PDB entry 8OVX | electron microscopy, 3.40 A resolution | chains Y and Z of the 6 polymer chains in the assembly

# Chain Y
Protein: Inner kinetochore subunit NKP1
Organism: Saccharomyces cerevisiae
UniProt: Q12493 (NKP1_YEAST); numbering as in UniProt (aligned over 1-238)
Sequence (238 residues; row label = number of the first residue in the row):
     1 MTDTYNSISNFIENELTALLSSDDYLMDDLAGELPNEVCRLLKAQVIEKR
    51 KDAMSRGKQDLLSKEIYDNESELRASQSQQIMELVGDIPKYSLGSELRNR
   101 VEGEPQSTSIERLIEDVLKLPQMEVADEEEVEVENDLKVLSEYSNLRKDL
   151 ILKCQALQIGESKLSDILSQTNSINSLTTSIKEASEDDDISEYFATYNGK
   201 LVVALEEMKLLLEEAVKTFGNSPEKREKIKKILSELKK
Unresolved in the structure: 87-109, 124-135
UniProt features mapped onto this chain:
  - modified residue: Ser-222 (Phosphoserine)

# Chain Z
Protein: Inner kinetochore subunit NKP2
Organism: Saccharomyces cerevisiae
UniProt: Q06162 (NKP2_YEAST); numbering as in UniProt (aligned over 1-153)
Sequence (153 residues; each row starts with the number of its first residue):
     1 MNSEQLLHNYVSDSLLTTLISFQEFKQQLQSYTSDEQQLQHWYELLQARD
    51 ARVTSELEARIKQFFITLRSRLLRFLESEQLSHSLSLETLIDALYKINDL
   101 LQQRLQILDDAIQEKTSELAEFENMVRSPSAGDNAIPGLLQIIQSYINLL
   151 EEN
Unresolved in the structure: 73-85

# How chain Y and chain Z interact
Residue-residue contacts (86):
  Ser-7(Y) / Phe-64(Z)
  Phe-11(Y) / Phe-64(Z)  hydrophobic
  Glu-15(Y) / Arg-60(Z)  salt bridge
  Ala-18(Y) / Arg-60(Z)
  Ser-22(Y) / Arg-49(Z)  hydrogen bond (backbone-side chain)
  Tyr-25(Y) / Arg-49(Z)
  Tyr-25(Y) / Arg-52(Z)  hydrogen bond
  Leu-26(Y) / Arg-49(Z)
  Glu-33(Y) / Trp-42(Z)
  Glu-33(Y) / Leu-45(Z)
  Leu-34(Y) / Trp-42(Z)
  Glu-37(Y) / Tyr-32(Z)  hydrogen bond (backbone-side chain)
  Val-38(Y) / Leu-29(Z)  hydrophobic
  Val-38(Y) / Tyr-32(Z)  hydrophobic
  Arg-40(Y) / Tyr-32(Z)  hydrogen bond
  Leu-41(Y) / Leu-29(Z)  hydrophobic
  Leu-41(Y) / Tyr-32(Z)
  Gln-45(Y) / Gln-28(Z)
  Lys-49(Y) / Glu-24(Z)  salt bridge
  Lys-49(Y) / Gln-28(Z)
  Arg-50(Y) / Asp-13(Z)  hydrogen bond (side chain-backbone)
  Arg-50(Y) / Ser-14(Z)
  Arg-50(Y) / Leu-15(Z)  hydrogen bond (side chain-backbone)
  Arg-50(Y) / Leu-16(Z)
  Arg-50(Y) / Leu-19(Z)
  Arg-50(Y) / Ile-20(Z)
  Met-54(Y) / Tyr-10(Z)
  Met-54(Y) / Ser-14(Z)
  Gln-59(Y) / Tyr-10(Z)
  Leu-62(Y) / Leu-7(Z)  hydrophobic
  Leu-62(Y) / Tyr-10(Z)  hydrophobic
  Ile-66(Y) / Ser-3(Z)
  Ile-66(Y) / Leu-7(Z)  hydrophobic
  Asn-69(Y) / Leu-6(Z)
  Glu-70(Y) / Leu-68(Z)
  Glu-70(Y) / Arg-69(Z)  salt bridge
  Arg-74(Y) / Leu-72(Z)  hydrogen bond (side chain-backbone)
  Gln-77(Y) / Leu-72(Z)
  Ile-81(Y) / Leu-90(Z)  hydrophobic
  Met-82(Y) / Ser-86(Z)
  Met-82(Y) / Leu-90(Z)  hydrophobic
  Leu-84(Y) / Ile-97(Z)  hydrophobic
  Val-85(Y) / Leu-90(Z)  hydrophobic
  Val-85(Y) / Lys-96(Z)  hydrogen bond (backbone-side chain)
  Gly-86(Y) / Lys-96(Z)  hydrogen bond (backbone-side chain)
  Ile-110(Y) / Arg-104(Z)
  Gln-122(Y) / Ile-66(Z)
  Met-123(Y) / Arg-69(Z)
  Met-123(Y) / Ser-70(Z)  hydrogen bond (backbone-side chain)
  Met-123(Y) / Leu-72(Z)
  Val-139(Y) / Ile-91(Z)  hydrophobic
  Leu-140(Y) / Ser-70(Z)
  Glu-142(Y) / Ile-91(Z)
  Glu-142(Y) / Tyr-95(Z)  hydrogen bond
  Leu-146(Y) / Leu-94(Z)  hydrophobic
  Leu-146(Y) / Tyr-95(Z)  hydrophobic
  Leu-150(Y) / Ile-97(Z)  hydrophobic
  Leu-150(Y) / Asn-98(Z)
  Lys-153(Y) / Asn-98(Z)  hydrogen bond
  Lys-153(Y) / Gln-102(Z)
  Lys-153(Y) / Leu-105(Z)
  Leu-157(Y) / Leu-101(Z)  hydrophobic
  Leu-157(Y) / Leu-105(Z)  hydrophobic
  Gly-160(Y) / Leu-108(Z)
  Glu-161(Y) / Leu-108(Z)
  Leu-164(Y) / Ala-111(Z)  hydrophobic
  Leu-164(Y) / Ile-112(Z)  hydrophobic
  Ile-167(Y) / Ile-112(Z)  hydrophobic
  Ile-167(Y) / Lys-115(Z)
  Leu-168(Y) / Lys-115(Z)
  Thr-171(Y) / Lys-115(Z)
  Thr-171(Y) / Glu-118(Z)
  Ile-174(Y) / Leu-119(Z)  hydrophobic
  Ile-174(Y) / Phe-122(Z)  hydrophobic
  Asn-175(Y) / Glu-118(Z)
  Leu-177(Y) / Phe-122(Z)  hydrophobic
  Thr-178(Y) / Phe-122(Z)
  Ile-190(Y) / Met-125(Z)  hydrophobic
  Ser-191(Y) / Met-125(Z)
  Phe-194(Y) / Val-126(Z)  hydrophobic
  Phe-194(Y) / Ser-128(Z)  hydrogen bond (backbone-side chain)
  Ala-195(Y) / Ser-128(Z)  hydrogen bond (backbone-side chain)
  Asn-198(Y) / Gly-132(Z)
  Asn-198(Y) / Ala-135(Z)
  Val-202(Y) / Ala-135(Z)
  Leu-205(Y) / Leu-139(Z)  hydrophobic
Other interface residues (no listed pair), chain Y (69 interface residues in all): Ile-8, Ile-12, Asp-29, Val-46, Ala-53, Ser-55, Lys-58, Leu-73, Leu-113, Asp-136, Tyr-143, Gln-170, Lys-225
Other interface residues (no listed pair), chain Z (58 interface residues in all): Thr-33, Gln-38, Leu-46, Leu-87, Ala-93, Ser-130, Ile-142, Asn-153

# In short
69 residues of chain Y face 58 of chain Z across their interface, with 14 hydrogen bonds and 3 salt bridges.
Among the polar pairs are Glu-15(Y)/Arg-60(Z), Lys-49(Y)/Glu-24(Z) and Glu-70(Y)/Arg-69(Z).
Chain Y is Inner kinetochore subunit NKP1 and chain Z is Inner kinetochore subunit NKP2, both from
Saccharomyces cerevisiae; the structure, Cryo-EM structure of yeast CENP-OPQU+ bound to the CENP-A N-terminus,
was determined by electron microscopy (same publication as 8OVW, 8OW0 and 8OW1).
